8JCN - chain A; structure by X-ray diffraction, 1.61 A resolution.

Chain A:
Name: 3C-like proteinase nsp5
Organism: Severe acute respiratory syndrome coronavirus 2
Notes: EC 3.4.22.69
Reference sequence: P0DTC1 (R1A_SARS2); residues 1-306 here correspond to UniProt positions 3264-3569 (UniProt number = residue number + 3263)
Amino-acid sequence (306 residues; each row starts with the number of its first residue):
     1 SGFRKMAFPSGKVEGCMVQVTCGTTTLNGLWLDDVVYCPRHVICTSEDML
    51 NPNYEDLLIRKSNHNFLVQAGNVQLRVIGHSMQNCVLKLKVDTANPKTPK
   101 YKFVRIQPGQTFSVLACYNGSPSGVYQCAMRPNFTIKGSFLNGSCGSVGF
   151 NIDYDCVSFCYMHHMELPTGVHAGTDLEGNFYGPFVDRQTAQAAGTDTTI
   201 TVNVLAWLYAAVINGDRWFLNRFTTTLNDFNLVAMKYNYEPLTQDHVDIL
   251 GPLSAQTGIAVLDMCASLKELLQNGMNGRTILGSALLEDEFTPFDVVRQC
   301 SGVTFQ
Glycans and other covalent adducts: 1-[3-(diphenoxyphosphorylamino)phenyl]ethanone (AO0) linked to Cys-145
Residues lining bound ligands: AO0 (1-[3-(diphenoxyphosphorylamino)phenyl]ethanone): Leu-27, Pro-39, His-41, Cys-44, Asp-48, Met-49, Pro-52, Tyr-54, His-164, Met-165, Glu-166, Leu-167, Asp-187, Arg-188, Gln-189, Thr-190, Gln-192

In short:
Covalently linked compound AO0: at Cys-145.
Chain A is 3C-like proteinase nsp5 (Severe acute respiratory syndrome coronavirus 2); the structure, The
crystal structure of SARS-CoV-2 main protease in complex with Compound 58, was determined by X-ray
diffraction, deposited together with 8JCJ, 8JCK, 8JCL, 8JCM and 8JCO.
